PDB entry 8YWH | electron microscopy, 2.97 A resolution | chains A and B of the 4 polymer chains in the assembly

Chain A:
Protein: sCas9 (Compact SaCas9)
Source organism: Staphylococcus aureus
Sequence (886 residues; row label = number of the first residue in the row):
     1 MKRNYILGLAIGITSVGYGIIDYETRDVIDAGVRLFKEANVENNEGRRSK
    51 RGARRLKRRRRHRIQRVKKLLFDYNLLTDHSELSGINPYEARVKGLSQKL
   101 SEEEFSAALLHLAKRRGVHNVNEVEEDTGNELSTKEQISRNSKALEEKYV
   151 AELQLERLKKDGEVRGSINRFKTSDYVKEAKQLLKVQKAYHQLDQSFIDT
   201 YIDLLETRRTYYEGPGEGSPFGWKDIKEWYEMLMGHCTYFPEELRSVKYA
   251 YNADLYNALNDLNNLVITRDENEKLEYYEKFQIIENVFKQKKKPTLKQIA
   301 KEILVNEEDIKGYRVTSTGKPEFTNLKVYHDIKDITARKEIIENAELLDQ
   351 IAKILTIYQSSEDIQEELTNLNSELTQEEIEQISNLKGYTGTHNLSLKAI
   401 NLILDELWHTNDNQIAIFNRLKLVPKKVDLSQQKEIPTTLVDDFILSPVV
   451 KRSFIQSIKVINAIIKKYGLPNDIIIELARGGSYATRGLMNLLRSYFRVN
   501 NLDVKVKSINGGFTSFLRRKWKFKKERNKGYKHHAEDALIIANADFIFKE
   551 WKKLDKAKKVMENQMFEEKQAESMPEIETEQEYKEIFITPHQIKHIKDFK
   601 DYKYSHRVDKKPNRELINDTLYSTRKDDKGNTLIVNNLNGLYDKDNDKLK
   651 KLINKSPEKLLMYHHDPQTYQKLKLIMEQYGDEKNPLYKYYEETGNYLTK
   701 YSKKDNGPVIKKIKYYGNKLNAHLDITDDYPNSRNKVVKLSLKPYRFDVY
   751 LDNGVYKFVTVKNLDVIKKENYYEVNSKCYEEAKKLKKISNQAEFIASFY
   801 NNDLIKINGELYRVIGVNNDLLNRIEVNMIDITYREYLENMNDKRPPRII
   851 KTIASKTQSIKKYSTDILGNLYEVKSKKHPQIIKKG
Not modelled in the structure: 1, 551-590

Chain B:
Molecule: sgRNA
Sequence (98 nucleotides; each row starts with the number of its first residue):
     2 GAUCUGAGUCCGGUAGCGCUAGUUUUAGUACUCUGGAAACAGAAUCUACU
    52 AAAACAAGGCAAAAUGCCGUGUUUAUCUCGUCAACUUGUUGGCGAGAU

How chain A and chain B interact:
Contacting residue pairs (211; chain A residue first):
  Val41(A) with G14(B), phosphate contact; U15(B), phosphate contact
  Asn44(A) with U15(B), phosphate contact; A16(B), hydrogen bond to the phosphate; G72(B), sugar contact
  Arg47(A) with G70(B), salt bridge to the phosphate; U71(B), salt bridge to the phosphate; G72(B), base contact
  Arg48(A) with U15(B), salt bridge to the phosphate; A16(B), salt bridge to the phosphate; G17(B), phosphate contact
  Lys50(A) with U71(B), base contact
  Arg51(A) with A16(B), sugar contact; G17(B), salt bridge to the phosphate; G70(B), salt bridge to the phosphate
  Arg54(A) with G70(B), salt bridge to the phosphate; U71(B), salt bridge to the phosphate
  Arg55(A) with G17(B), salt bridge to the phosphate; C18(B), salt bridge to the phosphate; C69(B), salt bridge to the phosphate
  Leu56(A) with G19(B), sugar contact; C20(B), base contact
  Lys57(A) with C56(B), sugar contact; A57(B), salt bridge to the phosphate
  Arg58(A) with C68(B), salt bridge to the phosphate; C69(B), salt bridge to the phosphate
  Arg59(A) with C18(B), salt bridge to the phosphate; G19(B), salt bridge to the phosphate; C68(B), salt bridge to the phosphate
  Arg61(A) with C56(B), salt bridge to the phosphate
  His62(A) with U66(B), hydrogen bond to the sugar; G67(B), base contact
  Arg66(A) with G67(B), salt bridge to the phosphate
  Lys68(A) with A54(B), salt bridge to the phosphate
  Lys69(A) with A64(B), hydrogen bond to the sugar
  Leu83(A) with A52(B), sugar contact; A53(B), sugar contact
  Asn87(A) with U51(B), sugar contact
  Pro88(A) with A52(B), sugar contact
  Tyr89(A) with U51(B), phosphate contact; A52(B), hydrogen bond to the phosphate
  His111(A) with A52(B), salt bridge to the phosphate; A53(B), phosphate contact
  Lys114(A) with A53(B), salt bridge to the phosphate
  Arg115(A) with U21(B), phosphate contact; A22(B), salt bridge to the phosphate; A52(B), salt bridge to the phosphate
  Arg116(A) with G19(B), hydrogen bond to the phosphate; C20(B), salt bridge to the phosphate; U21(B), phosphate contact
  Gly117(A) with C20(B), sugar contact; U21(B), hydrogen bond to the phosphate
  Val118(A) with C20(B), sugar contact
  Asn120(A) with G19(B), base contact
  Gly162(A) with C50(B), hydrogen bond to the sugar
  Glu163(A) with C50(B), phosphate contact; U51(B), phosphate contact
  Val164(A) with U51(B), hydrogen bond to the phosphate
  Arg165(A) with A22(B), salt bridge to the phosphate; U51(B), hydrogen bond to the phosphate; A52(B), salt bridge to the phosphate
  Gly166(A) with U21(B), hydrogen bond to the sugar; A22(B), hydrogen bond to the phosphate
  Ser167(A) with U21(B), sugar contact
  Asn169(A) with U21(B), phosphate contact; A22(B), phosphate contact
  Arg170(A) with U21(B), sugar contact
  Arg208(A) with G19(B), hydrogen bond to the sugar
  Arg209(A) with C18(B), hydrogen bond to the sugar; G19(B), hydrogen bond to the phosphate; G67(B), hydrogen bond to the phosphate; C68(B), salt bridge to the phosphate
  Thr210(A) with G17(B), sugar contact; C18(B), sugar contact
  Tyr211(A) with G17(B), hydrogen bond to the sugar; C18(B), sugar contact
  Gly214(A) with G17(B), sugar contact
  Pro215(A) with G17(B), phosphate contact; C18(B), phosphate contact; C68(B), phosphate contact
  Gly216(A) with C68(B), hydrogen bond to the phosphate
  Gly218(A) with C68(B), sugar contact
  Ser219(A) with C68(B), phosphate contact; C69(B), hydrogen bond to the phosphate
  Pro220(A) with C69(B), sugar contact
  Phe221(A) with A16(B), phosphate contact; G17(B), phosphate contact; C69(B), phosphate contact; G70(B), phosphate contact
  Trp223(A) with G17(B), sugar contact
  Thr238(A) with C5(B), phosphate contact; U6(B), hydrogen bond to the phosphate
  Tyr239(A) with C5(B), sugar contact
  Tyr256(A) with U6(B), sugar contact
  Asn257(A) with G7(B), sugar contact
  Asn260(A) with U6(B), sugar contact
  Arg314(A) with G7(B), base contact; A8(B), sugar contact
  Thr316(A) with A8(B), base contact
  Glu322(A) with A8(B), hydrogen bond to the sugar
  Thr324(A) with A8(B), phosphate contact
  His393(A) with U6(B), phosphate contact; G7(B), salt bridge to the phosphate
  Asn394(A) with U6(B), hydrogen bond to the phosphate; G7(B), hydrogen bond to the phosphate
  Gln414(A) with C5(B), hydrogen bond to the base; U6(B), sugar contact
  Ile415(A) with U4(B), base contact; C5(B), sugar contact
  Arg452(A) with U73(B), salt bridge to the phosphate; U74(B), salt bridge to the phosphate
  Gln456(A) with U75(B), phosphate contact
  Lys459(A) with U74(B), phosphate contact; U75(B), salt bridge to the phosphate
  Arg487(A) with A3(B), hydrogen bond to the phosphate; U4(B), salt bridge to the phosphate
  Arg607(A) with U74(B), salt bridge to the phosphate; U75(B), salt bridge to the phosphate
  Val608(A) with U75(B), sugar contact
  Asp609(A) with U75(B), base contact
  Lys610(A) with U75(B), base contact; A76(B), hydrogen bond to the phosphate; U77(B), salt bridge to the phosphate
  Lys611(A) with U73(B), base contact; U74(B), base contact; U75(B), hydrogen bond to the base
  Asn613(A) with A57(B), hydrogen bond to the base; G70(B), hydrogen bond to the sugar; U71(B), sugar contact
  Arg614(A) with A57(B), hydrogen bond to the base; U71(B), sugar contact; G72(B), salt bridge to the phosphate
  Glu615(A) with A57(B), base contact; U71(B), base contact
  Leu616(A) with A57(B), hydrogen bond to the base; A58(B), base contact
  Ile617(A) with A57(B), sugar contact
  Asp619(A) with C56(B), hydrogen bond to the sugar
  Thr620(A) with U24(B), sugar contact
  Leu621(A) with U24(B), hydrogen bond to the sugar; U25(B), sugar contact
  Ser623(A) with U25(B), phosphate contact; U26(B), hydrogen bond to the phosphate
  Arg625(A) with U26(B), salt bridge to the phosphate; C47(B), salt bridge to the phosphate
  Asn637(A) with U25(B), hydrogen bond to the phosphate
  Leu661(A) with C47(B), phosphate contact
  Met662(A) with C47(B), sugar contact
  His665(A) with U46(B), salt bridge to the phosphate; C47(B), salt bridge to the phosphate
  Asp666(A) with U33(B), sugar contact
  Lys700(A) with C32(B), hydrogen bond to the base; C47(B), base contact; U48(B), hydrogen bond to the base
  Tyr701(A) with U33(B), phosphate contact
  Ser702(A) with C32(B), hydrogen bond to the phosphate; U33(B), hydrogen bond to the phosphate
  Lys703(A) with U33(B), hydrogen bond to the phosphate
  Asn706(A) with C32(B), phosphate contact
  Pro708(A) with U48(B), base contact; A49(B), sugar contact
  Val709(A) with U48(B), hydrogen bond to the sugar; A49(B), phosphate contact
  Ile710(A) with U48(B), sugar contact; A49(B), phosphate contact
  Lys711(A) with U48(B), phosphate contact; A49(B), hydrogen bond to the phosphate; C50(B), salt bridge to the phosphate
  Lys712(A) with U24(B), salt bridge to the phosphate; U25(B), salt bridge to the phosphate; U48(B), phosphate contact; A49(B), hydrogen bond to the phosphate
  Ile713(A) with U48(B), phosphate contact
  Lys714(A) with C47(B), salt bridge to the phosphate; U48(B), hydrogen bond to the phosphate
  Leu724(A) with A58(B), sugar contact
  Asp729(A) with A55(B), hydrogen bond to the sugar
  Tyr730(A) with U25(B), base contact; U26(B), sugar contact; A54(B), base contact; A55(B), hydrogen bond to the base
  Asn732(A) with U27(B), sugar contact
  Ser733(A) with U26(B), sugar contact
  Arg734(A) with U27(B), salt bridge to the phosphate; A28(B), salt bridge to the phosphate
  Val737(A) with U25(B), sugar contact
  Lys739(A) with C56(B), hydrogen bond to the sugar; A57(B), hydrogen bond to the sugar
  Leu764(A) with A58(B), sugar contact
  Val766(A) with A58(B), base contact
  Asn771(A) with C86(B), hydrogen bond to the phosphate
  Tyr863(A) with U99(B), base contact
  Ser864(A) with A76(B), hydrogen bond to the sugar; U77(B), sugar contact
  Thr865(A) with A76(B), sugar contact
  Asp866(A) with A76(B), base contact
  Leu871(A) with U99(B), base contact
  Tyr872(A) with A76(B), base contact; A98(B), stacking on the base; U99(B), phosphate contact
  Glu873(A) with A98(B), hydrogen bond to the sugar; U99(B), hydrogen bond to the phosphate
  Val874(A) with U77(B), sugar contact
  Lys875(A) with U77(B), hydrogen bond to the sugar; C78(B), sugar contact
  Lys877(A) with C78(B), salt bridge to the phosphate; U79(B), phosphate contact
  Ile882(A) with U90(B), sugar contact
  Ile883(A) with U90(B), sugar contact
  Lys884(A) with U90(B), hydrogen bond to the base; U91(B), sugar contact
Other interface residues (no listed pair), chain A (137 interface residues in all): Asn43, Arg63, Ile64, Leu110, His119, Leu158, Lys248, Leu395, Ile455, Gln668, Lys704, Pro731, Asn763, Lys862, Ser876, Gly886
Other interface residues (no listed pair), chain B (60 interface residues in all): A31, C34, A45, A85, G89

Overview:
The interface between chain A and chain B involves 137 residues on one side and 60 on the other, with 53
hydrogen bonds, 48 salt bridges and 1 aromatic stacking contact. Polar pairs include Gln414(A)-C5(B),
Lys611(A)-U75(B) and Asn613(A)-A57(B).
Chain A is sCas9 (Compact SaCas9) (Staphylococcus aureus) and chain B is sgRNA; the structure, Cryo-EM
structure of small and dead form SaCas9-RNA-DNA ternary complex (sdCas9), was determined by electron
microscopy.
